9MHT - chains C and A of the 3 polymer chains in the assembly; structure by X-ray diffraction, 2.39 A resolution.

# Chain C
Molecule: 12-nt DNA strand
Sequence (12 nucleotides; row label = number of the first residue in the row):
   402 CCATGCGCTG AC

# Chain A
Name: Cytosine-specific methyltransferase hhai
Source organism: Haemophilus haemolyticus
Notes: EC 2.1.1.73
UniProt: P05102 (MTH1_HAEHA); residues 1-327 here = UniProt positions 1-327
Amino-acid sequence (327 residues; numbered 1 to 327; the number before each row is that of its first residue):
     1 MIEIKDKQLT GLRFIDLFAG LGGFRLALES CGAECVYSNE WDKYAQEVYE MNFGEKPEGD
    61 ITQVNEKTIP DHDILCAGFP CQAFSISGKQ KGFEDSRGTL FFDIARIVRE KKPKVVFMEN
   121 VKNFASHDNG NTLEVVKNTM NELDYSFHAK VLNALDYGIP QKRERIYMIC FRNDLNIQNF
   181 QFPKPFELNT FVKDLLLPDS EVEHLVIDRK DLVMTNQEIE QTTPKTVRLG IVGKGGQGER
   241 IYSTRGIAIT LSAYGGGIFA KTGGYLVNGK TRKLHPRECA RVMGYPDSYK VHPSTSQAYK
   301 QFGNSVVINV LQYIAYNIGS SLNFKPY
Small-molecule neighbours: S-adenosylhomocysteine (SAH): Phe18, Ala19, Gly20, Leu21, Gly22, Gly23, Phe24, Asn39, Glu40, Trp41, Asp42, Asp60, Ile61, Gly78, Pro80, Leu100, Tyr285, Asn304, Ser305, Val306
Swiss-Prot annotation at these positions:
  - active site: Cys81
  - mutagenesis: Cys81 (C81G: Cells die, loss of methyltransferase activity, binds DNA about 3-fold more tightly ...), Gln237 (Q237X: Decrease in enzyme activity due to 98%-99% loss of DNA-binding activity. No change in substrate specificity)

# Chain C / chain A interface
Residue-residue contacts (22):
  DC402(C) - Tyr44(A)  sugar contact
  DC403(C) - Ser294(A)  hydrogen bond to the phosphate
  DC403(C) - Ser296(A)  sugar contact
  DC403(C) - Gln297(A)  phosphate contact
  DA404(C) - Ser296(A)  hydrogen bond to the phosphate
  DT405(C) - Gly257(A)  sugar contact
  DT405(C) - Ile258(A)  phosphate contact
  DG406(C) - Arg209(A)  salt bridge to the phosphate
  DG406(C) - Glu239(A)  sugar contact
  DG406(C) - Gly256(A)  base contact
  DG406(C) - Gly257(A)  hydrogen bond to the base
  DC407(C) - Lys234(A)  salt bridge to the phosphate
  DC407(C) - Gln237(A)  hydrogen bond to the base
  DC407(C) - Gly256(A)  base contact
  DC407(C) - Gly257(A)  base contact
  DG408(C) - Gly236(A)  base contact
  DG408(C) - Gln237(A)  hydrogen bond to the base
  DT410(C) - Ile86(A)  base contact
  DT410(C) - Gln90(A)  hydrogen bond to the phosphate
  DG411(C) - Ile86(A)  sugar contact
  DG411(C) - Gln90(A)  phosphate contact
  DA412(C) - Ser126(A)  hydrogen bond to the phosphate
Other interface residues (no listed pair), chain A (20 interface residues in all): Asn123, Arg240, Gly255, Ala260, Lys261

# Overview
10 residues of chain C and 20 residues of chain A are in contact; the contacts include 7 hydrogen bonds and 2
salt bridges. Polar contacts include DG406(C)-Gly257(A), DC407(C)-Gln237(A) and DG408(C)-Gln237(A). Chain A
binds S-adenosylhomocysteine.
Here chain C is a 12-nt DNA strand and chain A is Cytosine-specific methyltransferase hhai (Haemophilus
haemolyticus). Entry 9MHT (Cytosine-specific methyltransferase hhai/DNA complex) was determined by X-ray
diffraction (same publication as 7MHT and 8MHT).
